PDB entry 8X8M | electron microscopy, 2.37 A resolution | chains A and B of the 3 polymer chains in the assembly

[Chain A (and B)]
Name: Probable tail spike protein
Organism: Klebsiella phage SH-Kp 152410
Notes: chain B of this document is another copy of the same molecule, construct and numbering; everything in this record applies to it too
UniProt: A0A2K9VGS2 (A0A2K9VGS2_9CAUD); residue numbers follow UniProt; this construct covers 1-1017
Chain sequence (1037 residues; numbered -19 to 1017; the number before each row is that of its first residue; numbers below 1 keep their minus sign (Met-19 is residue -19)):
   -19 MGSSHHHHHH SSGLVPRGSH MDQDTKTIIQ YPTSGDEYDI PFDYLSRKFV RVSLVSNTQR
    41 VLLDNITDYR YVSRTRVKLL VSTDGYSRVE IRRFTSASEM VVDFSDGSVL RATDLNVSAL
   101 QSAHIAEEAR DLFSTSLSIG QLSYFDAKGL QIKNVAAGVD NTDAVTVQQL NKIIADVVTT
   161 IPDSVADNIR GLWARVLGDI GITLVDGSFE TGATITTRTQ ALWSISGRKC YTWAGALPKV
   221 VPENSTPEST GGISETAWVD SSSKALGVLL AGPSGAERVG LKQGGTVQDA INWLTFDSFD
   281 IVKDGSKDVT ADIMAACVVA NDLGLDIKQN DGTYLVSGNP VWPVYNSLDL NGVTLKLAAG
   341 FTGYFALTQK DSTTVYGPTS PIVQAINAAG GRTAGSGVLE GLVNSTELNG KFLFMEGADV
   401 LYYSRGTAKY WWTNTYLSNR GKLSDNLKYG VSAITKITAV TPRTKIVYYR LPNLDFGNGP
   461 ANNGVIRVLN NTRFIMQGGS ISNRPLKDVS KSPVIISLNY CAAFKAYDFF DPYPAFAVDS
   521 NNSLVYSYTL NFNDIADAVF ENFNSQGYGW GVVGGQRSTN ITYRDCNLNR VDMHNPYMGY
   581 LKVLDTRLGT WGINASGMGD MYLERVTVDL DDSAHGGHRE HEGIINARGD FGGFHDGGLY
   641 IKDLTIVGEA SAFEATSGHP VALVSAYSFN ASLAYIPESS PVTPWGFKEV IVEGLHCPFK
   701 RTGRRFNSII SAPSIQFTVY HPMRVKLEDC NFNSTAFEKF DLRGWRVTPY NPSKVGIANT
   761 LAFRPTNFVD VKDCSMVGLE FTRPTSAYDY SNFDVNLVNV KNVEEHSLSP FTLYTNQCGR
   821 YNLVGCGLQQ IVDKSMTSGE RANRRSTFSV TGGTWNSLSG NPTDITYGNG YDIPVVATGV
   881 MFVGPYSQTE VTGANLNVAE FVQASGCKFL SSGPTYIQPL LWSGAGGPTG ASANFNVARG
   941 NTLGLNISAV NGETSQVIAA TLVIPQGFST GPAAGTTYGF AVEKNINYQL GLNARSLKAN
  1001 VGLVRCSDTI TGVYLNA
Disordered / not traced: -19 to 242
Differences from the reference sequence: initiating methionine (-19); expression tag (-18 to 0)

[Interface between chain A and chain B]
Pairs across the interface - 151 pairs, chain A then chain B:
  Gly247(A) - Leu246(B)
  Leu250(A) - Arg258(B)
  Leu250(A) - Val259(B)
  Leu250(A) - Gly260(B)  hydrogen bond (backbone-backbone)
  Ala251(A) - Arg258(B)
  Gly252(A) - Gly260(B)
  Pro253(A) - Gly260(B)
  Pro253(A) - Leu261(B)
  Pro253(A) - Lys262(B)  hydrogen bond (backbone-backbone)
  Gly255(A) - Val259(B)
  Gly255(A) - Gly260(B)  hydrogen bond (backbone-backbone)
  Ala256(A) - Val259(B)
  Ala256(A) - Gly260(B)  hydrogen bond (backbone-backbone)
  Ala256(A) - Leu261(B)  hydrophobic
  Gln268(A) - Leu261(B)
  Gln268(A) - Lys262(B)  hydrogen bond (side chain-backbone)
  Gln268(A) - Gln263(B)  hydrogen bond
  Ile271(A) - Leu261(B)  hydrophobic
  Ile271(A) - Gln263(B)
  Ile271(A) - Ala270(B)  hydrophobic
  Ile271(A) - Ile271(B)  hydrophobic
  Asn272(A) - Gln263(B)
  Trp273(A) - Gln263(B)  hydrogen bond (backbone-side chain)
  Trp273(A) - Ala270(B)
  Leu274(A) - Gln263(B)
  Thr275(A) - Asp269(B)
  Asp277(A) - Asp269(B)
  Ser278(A) - Gly264(B)
  Ser278(A) - Gly265(B)
  Ser278(A) - Asp269(B)
  Leu305(A) - Gln263(B)
  Asn310(A) - Asn272(B)  hydrogen bond
  Asn331(A) - Lys445(B)
  Asn331(A) - Ile446(B)  hydrogen bond (side chain-backbone)
  Gly332(A) - Lys445(B)
  Arg450(A) - Tyr448(B)  hydrogen bond
  Asn453(A) - Thr444(B)
  Gln477(A) - Tyr448(B)
  Gly478(A) - Ile446(B)
  Gly479(A) - Arg473(B)  hydrogen bond (backbone-side chain)
  Ser480(A) - Thr444(B)
  Ser480(A) - Arg473(B)
  Leu486(A) - Asn389(B)
  Leu486(A) - Arg420(B)
  Asp508(A) - Ile446(B)
  Asp508(A) - Arg473(B)  hydrogen bond (backbone-side chain)
  Asp508(A) - Ile475(B)
  Asp508(A) - Lys505(B)  salt bridge
  Phe510(A) - Arg473(B)
  Pro512(A) - Tyr416(B)  hydrogen bond (backbone-side chain)
  Tyr513(A) - Ser418(B)
  Tyr513(A) - Asn419(B)
  Phe516(A) - Arg420(B)
  Gln546(A) - Ser418(B)
  Gly547(A) - Ser418(B)
  Tyr548(A) - Val378(B)
  Tyr548(A) - Asn419(B)
  Tyr548(A) - Arg420(B)
  Tyr548(A) - Lys422(B)
  Asp565(A) - Arg564(B)  salt bridge
  Asp585(A) - Arg564(B)  salt bridge
  Asp585(A) - Lys582(B)  salt bridge
  Arg587(A) - Asp537(B)  salt bridge
  Arg587(A) - Asn560(B)
  Glu604(A) - Glu604(B)
  Arg605(A) - Leu584(B)
  Arg605(A) - Glu604(B)  salt bridge
  Asp609(A) - Ser424(B)
  Asp609(A) - Asn426(B)
  Asp611(A) - Lys422(B)
  Asp611(A) - Asn426(B)
  Lys642(A) - Lys642(B)
  Asp643(A) - Lys642(B)
  Thr645(A) - Tyr602(B)  hydrogen bond
  Glu693(A) - Glu693(B)
  His696(A) - Tyr602(B)
  His696(A) - Tyr640(B)  hydrogen bond
  Phe699(A) - Gly375(B)
  Phe699(A) - Leu427(B)
  Glu728(A) - Lys726(B)  salt bridge
  Glu728(A) - Glu728(B)
  Asp729(A) - Arg724(B)  salt bridge
  Asp729(A) - Lys726(B)  salt bridge
  Asn731(A) - Glu689(B)  hydrogen bond
  Asp773(A) - Arg724(B)
  Asp773(A) - Asp770(B)
  Asp773(A) - Lys772(B)  salt bridge
  Asn799(A) - Asp770(B)  hydrogen bond
  Asn799(A) - Asn796(B)  hydrogen bond
  Lys801(A) - Phe768(B)
  Lys801(A) - Asp794(B)  salt bridge
  Lys801(A) - Asn796(B)
  Val803(A) - Met723(B)
  Val803(A) - Tyr750(B)  hydrogen bond (backbone-side chain)
  Val803(A) - Phe768(B)  hydrophobic
  Glu804(A) - Tyr750(B)
  Glu804(A) - Arg764(B)
  Glu805(A) - Pro749(B)
  Glu805(A) - Tyr750(B)  hydrogen bond (backbone-side chain)
  Glu805(A) - Arg764(B)  salt bridge
  Leu808(A) - Arg764(B)
  Thr851(A) - Thr851(B)
  Gly853(A) - Asn822(B)  hydrogen bond (backbone-side chain)
  Thr878(A) - Thr878(B)
  Gly879(A) - Ser849(B)
  Met881(A) - Thr847(B)
  Val883(A) - Leu761(B)
  Gln888(A) - Phe968(B)
  Gly906(A) - Val876(B)
  Gly906(A) - Gln903(B)
  Lys908(A) - Gln903(B)  hydrogen bond
  Lys908(A) - Gln966(B)
  Leu910(A) - Asn759(B)
  Leu910(A) - Leu761(B)  hydrophobic
  Ser912(A) - Ala762(B)
  Pro914(A) - Asn759(B)  hydrogen bond (backbone-side chain)
  Pro914(A) - Arg845(B)
  Thr915(A) - Asp872(B)
  Tyr916(A) - Asn759(B)
  Tyr916(A) - Thr847(B)
  Tyr916(A) - Pro874(B)
  Tyr916(A) - Leu997(B)  hydrophobic
  Gln918(A) - Gln966(B)
  Gln918(A) - Gly967(B)
  Gln918(A) - Phe968(B)
  Gly944(A) - Phe968(B)
  Leu945(A) - Phe968(B)
  Asn946(A) - Ser969(B)  hydrogen bond
  Gln956(A) - Gln989(B)
  Val957(A) - Ser969(B)
  Val957(A) - Gly971(B)
  Val957(A) - Pro972(B)
  Ala959(A) - Ser969(B)
  Ala959(A) - Gly971(B)
  Ala959(A) - Pro972(B)
  Ala960(A) - Phe968(B)
  Thr976(A) - Thr976(B)
  Thr977(A) - Ala974(B)  hydrogen bond (side chain-backbone)
  Thr977(A) - Gly975(B)
  Thr977(A) - Thr976(B)
  Tyr978(A) - Ala974(B)
  Tyr978(A) - Thr976(B)
  Tyr978(A) - Asn987(B)
  Phe980(A) - Gln989(B)
  Phe980(A) - Arg1005(B)
  Asn985(A) - Thr976(B)
  Asn985(A) - Asn987(B)
  Tyr1014(A) - Phe968(B)  hydrophobic
  Asn1016(A) - Gln966(B)
  Asn1016(A) - Phe968(B)
  Ala1017(A) - Gln966(B)
Also at the interface, not in a pair above, chain A (105 interface residues in all): Leu246, Val259, Val267, Val299, Leu303, Asn542, Ala614, Gly648, Val798, Asn802, Ser809, Val824, Gly825, Gly852, Thr854, Gly913, Ile958, Gly979
Also at the interface, not in a pair above, chain B (103 interface residues in all): Leu250, Val267, Trp273, Ala374, Gly377, Thr386, Phe392, Leu423, Lys428, Pro442, Ala503, Tyr580, Lys688, Pro765, Arg820, Val824, Arg939, Pro965, Thr970, Tyr988, Ser996, Cys1006, Ser1007

[In short]
The interface between chain A and chain B involves 105 residues on one side and 103 on the other, with 25
hydrogen bonds and 12 salt bridges. Among the polar pairs are Asp508(A)-Lys505(B), Asp565(A)-Arg564(B) and
Asp585(A)-Arg564(B).
Chain A and chain B are both Probable tail spike protein (Klebsiella phage SH-Kp 152410); the structure,
Cryo-EM structure of a bacteriophage tail- spike protein against Klebsiella pneumoniae K64,ORF41(K64-ORF41),
was determined by electron microscopy, deposited together with 8X8O.
